6WC2 - chains A and B of the 5 polymer chains in the assembly; structure by X-ray diffraction, 2.10 A resolution.

Chain A (and B):
Name: MEF2 Chimera, Myocyte-specific enhancer factor 2B, Myocyte-specific enhancer factor 2A
Source organism: Homo sapiens
Notes: chain B of this document is another copy of the same molecule, construct and numbering; everything in this record applies to it too
Reference sequence: chimeric construct of Q02078, Q02080: residues 1-72 from Q02078 (MEF2A_HUMAN) positions 1-72 (same numbers); residues 73-91 from Q02080 positions 73-91 (same numbers); residues 92-95 from Q02078 (MEF2A_HUMAN) positions 92-95 (same numbers)
Amino-acid sequence (95 residues; each row starts with the number of its first residue):
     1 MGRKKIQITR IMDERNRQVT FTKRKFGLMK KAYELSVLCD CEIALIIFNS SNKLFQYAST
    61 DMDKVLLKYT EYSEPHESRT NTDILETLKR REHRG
Not modelled in the structure: 1, 93-95 (chain B: 1-4, 93-95)
Curated features (UniProtKB/Swiss-Prot):
  - modified residue: Ser-59 (Phosphoserine)
Reported in the primary citation:
  - binding site for Myocardin Enhancer DNA: Lys-23
  - binding site for Myocardin Enhancer DNA: Arg-15
  - post-translational modification sites: Thr-80 (citing earlier work)

How chain A and chain B interact:
Pairs across the interface (147; chain A residue first):
  Ile-6(A) / Leu-38(B)  hydrophobic
  Gln-7(A) / Leu-38(B)
  Ile-8(A) / Tyr-33(B)
  Ile-8(A) / Glu-34(B)
  Ile-8(A) / Val-37(B)
  Thr-9(A) / Val-37(B)
  Thr-9(A) / Leu-38(B)
  Arg-10(A) / Val-37(B)
  Arg-10(A) / Leu-38(B)
  Arg-10(A) / Asp-40(B)  salt bridge
  Ile-11(A) / Leu-38(B)  hydrogen bond (backbone-backbone)
  Arg-17(A) / Leu-38(B)
  Arg-17(A) / Cys-39(B)  hydrogen bond (backbone-side chain)
  Thr-20(A) / Cys-39(B)
  Phe-21(A) / Cys-39(B)
  Arg-24(A) / Glu-34(B)  salt bridge
  Arg-24(A) / Leu-35(B)
  Arg-24(A) / Leu-38(B)
  Lys-25(A) / Glu-77(B)  salt bridge
  Phe-26(A) / Arg-79(B)
  Phe-26(A) / Arg-91(B)
  Leu-28(A) / Leu-28(B)
  Leu-28(A) / Lys-31(B)
  Leu-28(A) / Ala-32(B)
  Leu-28(A) / Leu-35(B)  hydrophobic
  Met-29(A) / Glu-77(B)
  Met-29(A) / Arg-79(B)
  Met-29(A) / Ile-84(B)
  Lys-30(A) / Leu-88(B)
  Lys-31(A) / Arg-24(B)
  Lys-31(A) / Leu-28(B)
  Lys-31(A) / Lys-31(B)
  Ala-32(A) / Leu-28(B)
  Tyr-33(A) / Ile-8(B)
  Tyr-33(A) / Asn-81(B)
  Tyr-33(A) / Ile-84(B)  hydrophobic
  Tyr-33(A) / Leu-85(B)
  Tyr-33(A) / Leu-88(B)  hydrophobic
  Glu-34(A) / Ile-8(B)
  Glu-34(A) / Arg-24(B)  salt bridge
  Leu-35(A) / Phe-21(B)  hydrophobic
  Leu-35(A) / Arg-24(B)
  Leu-35(A) / Leu-28(B)  hydrophobic
  Ser-36(A) / Asn-81(B)  hydrogen bond
  Val-37(A) / Ile-8(B)  hydrophobic
  Val-37(A) / Thr-9(B)
  Val-37(A) / Arg-10(B)  hydrogen bond (backbone-side chain)
  Val-37(A) / Asn-81(B)
  Leu-38(A) / Gln-7(B)
  Leu-38(A) / Thr-9(B)
  Leu-38(A) / Arg-10(B)
  Leu-38(A) / Ile-11(B)  hydrogen bond (backbone-backbone)
  Leu-38(A) / Arg-24(B)
  Cys-39(A) / Arg-17(B)
  Cys-39(A) / Thr-20(B)
  Cys-39(A) / Phe-21(B)
  Cys-39(A) / Ser-50(B)
  Asp-40(A) / Arg-10(B)  salt bridge
  Asp-40(A) / Asn-49(B)
  Asp-40(A) / Ser-50(B)  hydrogen bond (backbone-backbone)
  Cys-41(A) / Phe-21(B)  hydrophobic
  Cys-41(A) / Phe-48(B)
  Glu-42(A) / Ile-46(B)
  Glu-42(A) / Ile-47(B)
  Glu-42(A) / Phe-48(B)  hydrogen bond (backbone-backbone)
  Ile-43(A) / Leu-45(B)  hydrophobic
  Ile-43(A) / Ile-46(B)
  Ala-44(A) / Ala-44(B)
  Ala-44(A) / Leu-45(B)
  Ala-44(A) / Ile-46(B)  hydrogen bond (backbone-backbone)
  Leu-45(A) / Ile-43(B)  hydrophobic
  Leu-45(A) / Ala-44(B)
  Ile-46(A) / Glu-42(B)
  Ile-46(A) / Ile-43(B)
  Ile-46(A) / Ala-44(B)  hydrogen bond (backbone-backbone)
  Ile-46(A) / Val-65(B)  hydrophobic
  Ile-46(A) / Leu-66(B)  hydrophobic
  Ile-46(A) / Tyr-69(B)  hydrophobic
  Ile-47(A) / Glu-42(B)
  Phe-48(A) / Cys-41(B)
  Phe-48(A) / Glu-42(B)  hydrogen bond (backbone-backbone)
  Phe-48(A) / Val-65(B)
  Phe-48(A) / Lys-68(B)
  Phe-48(A) / Tyr-69(B)
  Phe-48(A) / Tyr-72(B)  hydrophobic
  Asn-49(A) / Cys-41(B)
  Ser-50(A) / Asp-40(B)
  Asn-52(A) / Glu-42(B)
  Asn-52(A) / Lys-68(B)
  Asn-52(A) / Tyr-72(B)
  Lys-53(A) / Tyr-72(B)
  Leu-54(A) / Tyr-69(B)  hydrophobic
  Leu-54(A) / Tyr-72(B)  hydrogen bond (backbone-side chain)
  Leu-54(A) / His-76(B)
  Phe-55(A) / Glu-77(B)
  Gln-56(A) / Tyr-69(B)  hydrogen bond
  Gln-56(A) / His-76(B)  hydrogen bond
  Gln-56(A) / Glu-77(B)  hydrogen bond (backbone-backbone)
  Gln-56(A) / Ser-78(B)
  Gln-56(A) / Arg-79(B)  hydrogen bond (backbone-backbone)
  Tyr-57(A) / Arg-79(B)
  Tyr-57(A) / Asn-81(B)  hydrogen bond
  Tyr-57(A) / Ile-84(B)  hydrophobic
  Ala-58(A) / Arg-79(B)  hydrogen bond (backbone-backbone)
  Ala-58(A) / Thr-80(B)
  Ala-58(A) / Asn-81(B)
  Ser-59(A) / Thr-80(B)
  Ser-59(A) / Asn-81(B)  hydrogen bond (backbone-backbone)
  Met-62(A) / Tyr-69(B)
  Val-65(A) / Ile-46(B)  hydrophobic
  Val-65(A) / Phe-48(B)
  Leu-66(A) / Ile-46(B)  hydrophobic
  Leu-66(A) / Tyr-69(B)  hydrophobic
  Lys-68(A) / Phe-48(B)
  Lys-68(A) / Asn-52(B)
  Tyr-69(A) / Ile-46(B)  hydrophobic
  Tyr-69(A) / Phe-48(B)
  Tyr-69(A) / Leu-54(B)  hydrophobic
  Tyr-69(A) / Gln-56(B)  hydrogen bond
  Tyr-69(A) / Met-62(B)
  Tyr-69(A) / Leu-66(B)  hydrophobic
  Tyr-72(A) / Phe-48(B)  hydrophobic
  Tyr-72(A) / Asn-52(B)
  Tyr-72(A) / Lys-53(B)
  Tyr-72(A) / Leu-54(B)  hydrogen bond (side chain-backbone)
  His-76(A) / Leu-54(B)
  His-76(A) / Gln-56(B)
  Glu-77(A) / Lys-25(B)  salt bridge
  Glu-77(A) / Leu-54(B)
  Glu-77(A) / Phe-55(B)
  Glu-77(A) / Gln-56(B)  hydrogen bond (backbone-backbone)
  Ser-78(A) / Gln-56(B)  hydrogen bond
  Arg-79(A) / Met-29(B)
  Arg-79(A) / Gln-56(B)  hydrogen bond (backbone-backbone)
  Arg-79(A) / Tyr-57(B)
  Arg-79(A) / Ala-58(B)  hydrogen bond (backbone-backbone)
  Thr-80(A) / Ala-58(B)
  Asn-81(A) / Tyr-33(B)
  Asn-81(A) / Ser-36(B)
  Asn-81(A) / Tyr-57(B)  hydrogen bond
  Asn-81(A) / Ser-59(B)
  Ile-84(A) / Met-29(B)  hydrophobic
  Ile-84(A) / Tyr-33(B)  hydrophobic
  Leu-85(A) / Tyr-33(B)
  Thr-87(A) / Phe-26(B)
  Leu-88(A) / Lys-30(B)
  Arg-91(A) / Phe-26(B)
Also at the interface, not in a pair above, chain A (62 interface residues in all): Thr-60, Asp-63
Also at the interface, not in a pair above, chain B (61 interface residues in all): Ile-6, Glu-74, Thr-87

Summary:
62 residues of chain A and 61 residues of chain B are in contact, with 25 hydrogen bonds and 6 salt bridges.
Polar pairs include Arg-10(A)/Asp-40(B), Arg-24(A)/Glu-34(B) and Lys-25(A)/Glu-77(B). From the paper: a
binding site for Myocardin Enhancer DNA at Lys-23(A) and Arg-15(A); a modification site at Thr-80(A).
Both chains are MEF2 Chimera, Myocyte-specific enhancer factor 2B, Myocyte-specific enhancer factor 2A (Homo
sapiens). Entry 6WC2 (Crystal Structure of a Ternary MEF2 Chimera/NKX2-5/myocardin enhancer DNA Complex) was
determined by X-ray diffraction together with 6WC5 from the same study.
